PDB entry 3U87 | X-ray diffraction, 2.90 A resolution | chain A

# Chain A
Molecule: Casein kinase II subunit alpha
From: Homo sapiens
Notes: EC 2.7.11.1; fragment: kinase ii subunit alpha , kinase ii subunit alpha'
UniProtKB: chimeric construct of P68400, P19784: residues 1-325 from P68400 (CSK21_HUMAN) positions 1-325 (same numbers); residues 326-349 from P19784 positions 327-350 (UniProt number = residue number + 1)
Amino-acid sequence (349 residues; numbered 1 to 349; the number before each row is that of its first residue):
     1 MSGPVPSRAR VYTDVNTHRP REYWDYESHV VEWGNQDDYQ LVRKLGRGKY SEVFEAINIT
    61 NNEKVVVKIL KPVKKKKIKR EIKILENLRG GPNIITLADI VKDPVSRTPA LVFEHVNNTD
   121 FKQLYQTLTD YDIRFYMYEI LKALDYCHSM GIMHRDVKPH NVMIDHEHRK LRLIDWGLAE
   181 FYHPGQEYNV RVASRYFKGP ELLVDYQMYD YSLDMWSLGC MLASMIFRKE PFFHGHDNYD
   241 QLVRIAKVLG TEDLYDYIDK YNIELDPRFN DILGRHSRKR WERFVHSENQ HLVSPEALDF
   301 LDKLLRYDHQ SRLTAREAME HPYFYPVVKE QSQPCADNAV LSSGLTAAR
Unresolved in the structure: 1, 331-349
Curated features (UniProtKB/Swiss-Prot):
  - region: Q36 to L41 (Interaction with beta subunit)
  - active site: D156 (Proton acceptor)
  - binding site (ATP): L45 to V53, K68
Bound ions: Mg2+ site 1: N161, D175 (together with AMP-PNP); Mg2+ site 2: D175 (together with AMP-PNP)
Residues lining bound ligands: AMP-PNP (ANP; phosphoaminophosphonic acid-adenylate ester): L45, R47, G48, K49, Y50, S51, V53, V66, K68, I95, F113, E114, V116, D156, K158, H160, N161, M163, I174, D175

# In short
Ligands of chain A: AMP-PNP. N161 and D175 coordinate Mg2+ site 1. Curated annotation (UniProt) lists
active-site residue D156 and 10 ATP-binding residues.
Chain A is Casein kinase II subunit alpha (Homo sapiens); the structure, Structure of a chimeric construct of
human CK2alpha and human CK2alpha' in complex with a non-hydrolysable ..., was determined by X-ray diffraction
together with 3U9C from the same study.
